Entry 5MUU (electron microscopy, 4.00 A resolution); this record covers chains E and L of the 13 polymer chains in the assembly.

[Chain E (and L)]
Protein: Major outer capsid protein
Organism: Pseudomonas phage phi6
Notes: chain L of this document is another copy of the same molecule, construct and numbering; everything in this record applies to it too
Reference sequence: P07579 (CAPSD_BPPH6); numbering as in UniProt (aligned over 1-149)
Chain sequence (149 residues; row label = number of the first residue in the row):
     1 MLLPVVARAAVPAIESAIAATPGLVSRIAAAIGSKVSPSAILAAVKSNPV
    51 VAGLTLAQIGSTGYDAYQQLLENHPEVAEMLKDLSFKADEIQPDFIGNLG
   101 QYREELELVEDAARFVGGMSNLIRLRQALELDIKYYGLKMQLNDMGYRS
Disordered / not traced: 149

[Chain E / chain L interface]
Residue-residue contacts (20; chain E residue first):
  D89(E) with Q101(L); Y102(L); E104(L)
  E90(E) with Y102(L), hydrogen bond (backbone-side chain)
  I91(E) with Y102(L)
  Q92(E) with N98(L), hydrogen bond; Y102(L)
  F95(E) with F95(L), hydrophobic; N98(L); L99(L), hydrophobic; Y102(L), hydrophobic
  N98(E) with Q92(L), hydrogen bond; F95(L)
  L99(E) with F95(L), hydrophobic
  Q101(E) with D89(L)
  Y102(E) with D89(L); E90(L), hydrogen bond (side chain-backbone); I91(L); Q92(L)
  E104(E) with D89(L)
Other interface residues (no listed pair), chain E (13 interface residues in all): F86, E105, L108
Other interface residues (no listed pair), chain L (12 interface residues in all): F86, E105

[In short]
13 residues of chain E face 12 of chain L across their interface, with 4 hydrogen bonds. Among the polar pairs
are E90(E)-Y102(L) and Q92(E)-N98(L).
Both chains are Major outer capsid protein (Pseudomonas phage phi6). Entry 5MUU (dsRNA bacteriophage phi6
nucleocapsid) was determined by electron microscopy together with 5MUV and 5MUW from the same study.
